7YMN - chains F and E of the 6 polymer chains in the assembly; structure by electron microscopy, 3.46 A resolution.

Chain F (and E):
Molecule: Isoform Tau-D of Microtubule-associated protein tau
Source organism: Homo sapiens
Notes: chain E of this document is another copy of the same molecule, construct and numbering; everything in this record applies to it too
UniProt: P10636 (TAU_HUMAN), isoform P10636-6; residues 297-391 here correspond to UniProt positions 239-333 (UniProt number = residue number - 58)
Chain sequence (95 residues; each row starts with the number of its first residue):
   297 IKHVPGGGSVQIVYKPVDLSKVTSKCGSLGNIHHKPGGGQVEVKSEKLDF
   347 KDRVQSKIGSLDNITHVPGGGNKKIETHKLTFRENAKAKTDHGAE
Not modelled in the structure: 297-303, 380-391

Interface between chain F and chain E:
Pairs across the interface - 7 pairs, chain F then chain E:
  Lys331(F) - Gln336(E)
  Lys331(F) - Glu338(E)  salt bridge
  Pro332(F) - Gln336(E)
  Gly333(F) - Gly335(E)
  Gly334(F) - Gly333(E)
  Gly335(F) - Gly333(E)
  Gln336(F) - Lys331(E)

In short:
Chain F and chain E form an interface of 6 and 5 residues respectively; the contacts include 1 salt bridge.
Its one salt-bridged contact is Lys331(F)-Glu338(E).
Both chains are Isoform Tau-D of Microtubule-associated protein tau (Homo sapiens). Entry 7YMN (Cryo-EM
structure of in vitro PHF fibril) was determined by electron microscopy (same publication as 7YPG).
